Entry 6PNS (electron microscopy, 3.70 A resolution); this record covers chains B and C of the 11 polymer chains in the assembly.

== Chain B (and C) ==
Molecule: Inner core structural protein VP3
Organism: Bluetongue virus 1
Notes: chain C of this document is another copy of the same molecule, construct and numbering; everything in this record applies to it too
UniProtKB: Q1AE73 (Q1AE73_9REOV); residues 1-901 here = UniProt positions 1-901
Chain sequence (901 residues; each row starts with the number of its first residue):
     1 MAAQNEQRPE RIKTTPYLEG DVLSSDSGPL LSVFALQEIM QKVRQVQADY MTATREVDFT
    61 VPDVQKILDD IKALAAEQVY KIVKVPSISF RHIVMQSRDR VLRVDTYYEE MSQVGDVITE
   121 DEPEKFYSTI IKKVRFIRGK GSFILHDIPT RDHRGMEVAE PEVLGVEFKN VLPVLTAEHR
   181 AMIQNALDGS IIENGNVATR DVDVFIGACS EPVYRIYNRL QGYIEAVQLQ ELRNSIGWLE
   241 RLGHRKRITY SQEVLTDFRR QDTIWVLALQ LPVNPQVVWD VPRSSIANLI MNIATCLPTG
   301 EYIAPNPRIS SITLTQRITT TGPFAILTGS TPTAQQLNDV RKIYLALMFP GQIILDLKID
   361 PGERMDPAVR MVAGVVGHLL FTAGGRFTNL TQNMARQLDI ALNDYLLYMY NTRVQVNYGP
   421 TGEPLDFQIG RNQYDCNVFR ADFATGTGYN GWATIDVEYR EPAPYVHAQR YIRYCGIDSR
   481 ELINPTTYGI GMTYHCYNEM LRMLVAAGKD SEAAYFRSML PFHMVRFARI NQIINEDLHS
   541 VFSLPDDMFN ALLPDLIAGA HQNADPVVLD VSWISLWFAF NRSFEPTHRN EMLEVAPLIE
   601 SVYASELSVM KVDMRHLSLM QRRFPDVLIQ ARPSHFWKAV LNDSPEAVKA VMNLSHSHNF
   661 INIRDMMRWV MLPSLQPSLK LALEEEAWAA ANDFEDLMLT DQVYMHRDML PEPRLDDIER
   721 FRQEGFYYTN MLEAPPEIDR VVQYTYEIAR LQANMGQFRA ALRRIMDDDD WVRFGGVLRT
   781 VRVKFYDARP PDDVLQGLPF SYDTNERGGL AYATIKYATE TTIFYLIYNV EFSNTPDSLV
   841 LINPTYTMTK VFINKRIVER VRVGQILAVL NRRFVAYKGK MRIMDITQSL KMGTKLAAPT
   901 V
Unresolved in the structure: 1-28 (chain C: 1-6, 804-813)
Reported in the primary citation:
  - conformationally variable residues (helix shift): Phe-34 to Met-51

== How chain B and chain C interact ==
Pairs across the interface (88; chain B residue first):
  Thr-52(B) / Arg-317(C)
  Asp-58(B) / Gln-316(C)
  Phe-59(B) / Thr-315(C)
  Phe-59(B) / Gln-316(C)
  Phe-59(B) / Arg-317(C)
  Thr-60(B) / Thr-315(C)
  Thr-60(B) / Gln-316(C)  hydrogen bond (backbone-side chain)
  Val-61(B) / Thr-315(C)  hydrogen bond (backbone-backbone)
  Arg-283(B) / Ile-490(C)
  Ile-286(B) / Ile-312(C)  hydrophobic
  Ile-290(B) / Thr-313(C)
  Ile-293(B) / Leu-314(C)  hydrophobic
  Ile-293(B) / Thr-315(C)
  Asn-338(B) / Arg-317(C)
  Arg-341(B) / Arg-317(C)
  Arg-341(B) / Ile-318(C)
  Leu-345(B) / Ile-318(C)  hydrophobic
  Arg-364(B) / Tyr-410(C)  hydrogen bond (side chain-backbone)
  Asn-393(B) / Asn-411(C)
  Asn-393(B) / Thr-412(C)
  Gln-397(B) / Asn-411(C)
  Gln-397(B) / Thr-412(C)
  His-561(B) / Arg-517(C)  hydrogen bond
  Val-567(B) / Thr-320(C)
  Val-568(B) / Thr-320(C)
  Asp-570(B) / Thr-321(C)  hydrogen bond
  Arg-632(B) / Pro-9(C)
  Arg-632(B) / Ile-483(C)
  Arg-632(B) / Asn-484(C)  hydrogen bond
  His-635(B) / Pro-9(C)
  His-635(B) / Ile-12(C)
  Trp-637(B) / Thr-14(C)
  Lys-638(B) / Lys-13(C)  hydrogen bond (side chain-backbone)
  Leu-641(B) / Thr-14(C)
  Asn-653(B) / Pro-16(C)
  Asn-653(B) / Arg-308(C)  hydrogen bond (backbone-side chain)
  Leu-654(B) / Arg-308(C)  hydrogen bond (backbone-side chain)
  His-656(B) / Thr-15(C)  hydrogen bond (backbone-side chain)
  His-656(B) / Pro-16(C)
  Ser-657(B) / Pro-16(C)
  Ser-657(B) / Tyr-17(C)
  Ser-657(B) / Asn-306(C)
  Ser-657(B) / Arg-308(C)
  His-658(B) / Tyr-17(C)
  His-658(B) / Arg-308(C)
  His-658(B) / Ile-309(C)
  His-658(B) / Ile-312(C)
  Asn-659(B) / Tyr-17(C)
  Phe-660(B) / Tyr-17(C)  hydrophobic
  Phe-660(B) / Gly-489(C)
  Phe-660(B) / Met-492(C)  hydrophobic
  Phe-660(B) / Pro-521(C)  hydrophobic
  Ile-661(B) / Thr-15(C)
  Asn-662(B) / Pro-485(C)
  Asn-662(B) / Thr-487(C)
  Asn-662(B) / Tyr-488(C)
  Asn-662(B) / Gly-489(C)  hydrogen bond (side chain-backbone)
  Ile-663(B) / Ile-483(C)
  Ile-663(B) / Pro-485(C)
  Arg-664(B) / Pro-485(C)  hydrogen bond (side chain-backbone)
  Arg-664(B) / Thr-486(C)
  Arg-664(B) / Thr-487(C)
  Arg-664(B) / Tyr-488(C)
  Asp-665(B) / Gly-489(C)  hydrogen bond (side chain-backbone)
  Arg-668(B) / Tyr-488(C)
  Arg-750(B) / Gln-252(C)
  Ala-753(B) / Thr-256(C)
  Asn-754(B) / Thr-256(C)
  Asn-754(B) / Asp-257(C)  hydrogen bond
  Asn-754(B) / Ala-898(C)
  Asn-805(B) / Glu-253(C)
  Arg-807(B) / Glu-253(C)  salt bridge
  Gly-808(B) / Met-884(C)
  Gly-809(B) / Trp-265(C)
  Leu-810(B) / Trp-265(C)  hydrophobic
  Leu-810(B) / Ser-889(C)
  Ala-811(B) / Leu-255(C)
  Ala-811(B) / Thr-256(C)  hydrogen bond (backbone-backbone)
  Ala-811(B) / Phe-258(C)  hydrophobic
  Tyr-812(B) / Glu-253(C)
  Tyr-812(B) / Val-254(C)
  Tyr-812(B) / Leu-255(C)  hydrophobic
  Tyr-812(B) / Thr-256(C)
  Ala-813(B) / Glu-253(C)
  Ala-813(B) / Val-254(C)  hydrogen bond (backbone-backbone)
  Ala-813(B) / Thr-256(C)
  Thr-814(B) / Glu-253(C)
  Ile-815(B) / Gln-252(C)
Interface residues without a listed pair, chain B (58 interface residues in all): Pro-62, Leu-289, Lys-342, Ile-359, Arg-396, Leu-569, Ser-634, Leu-751
Interface residues without a listed pair, chain C (52 interface residues in all): Leu-18, Leu-232, Arg-233, Thr-319, Ile-886, Lys-895, Ala-897, Pro-899

== Overview ==
58 residues of chain B face 52 of chain C across their interface, with 16 hydrogen bonds and 1 salt bridge.
Polar pairs include Arg-807(B)/Glu-253(C), Thr-60(B)/Gln-316(C) and Arg-364(B)/Tyr-410(C). From the paper:
conformational variability at Phe-34(B).
Both chains are Inner core structural protein VP3 (Bluetongue virus 1). Entry 6PNS (In situ structure of BTV
RNA-dependent RNA polymerase in BTV virion) was determined by electron microscopy (same publication as 6PO2).
